Entry 5SB9 (X-ray diffraction, 2.50 A resolution); this record covers chains B and E of the 6 polymer chains in the assembly.

[Chain B]
Molecule: Tubulin beta-2B chain
Source organism: Bos taurus
UniProtKB: Q6B856 (TBB2B_BOVIN); the author numbering skips numbers that UniProt does not, so the offset changes along the chain: 1-42 = UniProt 1-42; 45-360 = UniProt 43-358; 369-455 = UniProt 359-445
Sequence (445 residues; row label = number of the first residue in the row; note: 10 numbers in that range are skipped by the numbering (no residue carries them; nothing is unmodelled there)):
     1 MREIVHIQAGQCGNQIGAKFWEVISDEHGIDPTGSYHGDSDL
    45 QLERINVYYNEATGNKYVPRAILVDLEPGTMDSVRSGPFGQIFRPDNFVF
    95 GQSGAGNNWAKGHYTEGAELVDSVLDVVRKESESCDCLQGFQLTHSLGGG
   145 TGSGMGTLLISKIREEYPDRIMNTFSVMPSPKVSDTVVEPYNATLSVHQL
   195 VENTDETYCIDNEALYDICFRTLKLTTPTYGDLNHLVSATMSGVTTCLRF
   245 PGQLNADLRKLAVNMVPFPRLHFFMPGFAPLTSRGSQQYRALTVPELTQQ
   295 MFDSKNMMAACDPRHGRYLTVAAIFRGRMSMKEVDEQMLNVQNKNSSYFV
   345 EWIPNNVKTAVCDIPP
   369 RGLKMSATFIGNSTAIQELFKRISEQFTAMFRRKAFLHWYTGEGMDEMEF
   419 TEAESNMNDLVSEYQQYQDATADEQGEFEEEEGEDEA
Unresolved in the structure: 1, 279-281, 439-455
Bound ions: Mg2+: Gln11 (together with GDP)
Ligand contacts: GDP (guanosine-5'-diphosphate): Ala9, Gly10, Gln11, Cys12, Gln15, Ile16, Asp69, Ala99, Asn101, Ser140, Gly142, Gly143, Gly144, Thr145, Gly146, Val171, Pro173, Val177, Asp179, Glu183, Asn206, Leu209, Tyr224, Leu227, Asn228
Swiss-Prot annotation at these positions:
  - motif: Met1 to Ile4 (MREI motif)
  - binding site (GTP): Gln11, Glu71, Ser140, Gly144, Thr145, Gly146, Asn206, Asn228
  - binding site (Mg(2+)): Glu71
  - modified residue: Ser40 (Phosphoserine), Thr57 (Phosphothreonine), Lys60 (N6-acetyllysine), Ser174 (Phosphoserine), Thr287 (Phosphothreonine), Thr292 (Phosphothreonine), Arg320 (Omega-N-methylarginine), Glu448 (5-glutamyl polyglutamate)
  - cross-link (Glycyl lysine isopeptide (Lys-Gly)): Lys60 (interchain with G-Cter in ubiquitin), Lys326 (interchain with G-Cter in ubiquitin)
Reported in the primary citation:
  - binding site for the ligand 5IX: Gly100, Asn102, Lys105, Val181

[Chain E]
Molecule: Stathmin-4
Source organism: Rattus norvegicus
UniProtKB: P63043 (STMN4_RAT); residues 5-145 here correspond to UniProt positions 49-189 (UniProt number = residue number + 44)
Sequence (143 residues; row label = number of the first residue in the row):
     3 MADMEVIELNKCTSGQSFEVILKPPSFDGVPEFNASLPRRRDPSLEEIQK
    53 KLEAAEERRKYQEAELLKHLAEKREHEREVIQKAIEENNNFIKMAKEKLA
   103 QKMESNKENREAHLAAMLERLQEKDKHAEEVRKNKELKEEASR
Unresolved in the structure: 3-5, 30-42, 142-145
Construct notes: initiating methionine (3); expression tag (4)
Swiss-Prot annotation at these positions:
  - modified residue: Ser46 (Phosphoserine)

[How chain B and chain E interact]
Residue-residue contacts (25; chain B residue first):
  Tyr108(B) - His78(E)  hydrogen bond
  Tyr108(B) - Glu79(E)
  Tyr108(B) - Val82(E)  hydrophobic
  Tyr108(B) - Ile83(E)
  Leu152(B) - Glu79(E)
  Ser155(B) - Leu72(E)
  Ser155(B) - Arg76(E)  hydrogen bond
  Lys156(B) - Arg76(E)
  Lys156(B) - Glu79(E)  salt bridge
  Arg158(B) - Leu68(E)
  Glu159(B) - Leu69(E)
  Glu159(B) - Leu72(E)
  Glu159(B) - Arg76(E)  salt bridge
  Pro162(B) - Glu65(E)
  Glu196(B) - His71(E)  salt bridge
  Glu196(B) - Lys75(E)  salt bridge
  Thr409(B) - Glu89(E)
  Glu411(B) - Val82(E)
  Glu411(B) - Ala86(E)
  Gly412(B) - Val82(E)
  Gly412(B) - Lys85(E)
  Gly412(B) - Ala86(E)
  Met413(B) - Val82(E)
  Asp414(B) - Lys85(E)  salt bridge
  Glu417(B) - His78(E)  salt bridge
Interface residues without a listed pair, chain B (17 interface residues in all): His107, Thr109, Gly410

[In short]
17 residues of chain B and 14 residues of chain E are in contact; the contacts include 2 hydrogen bonds and 6
salt bridges. Among the polar pairs are Lys156(B)-Glu79(E), Glu159(B)-Arg76(E) and Glu196(B)-His71(E). Ligands
of chain B: GDP. The paper reports a binding site for the ligand 5IX at Gly100(B), Asn102(B) and Lys105(B)
among others.
Chain B is Tubulin beta-2B chain (Bos taurus) and chain E is Stathmin-4 (Rattus norvegicus); the structure,
Tubulin-maytansinoid-4a-complex, was determined by X-ray diffraction, deposited together with 5SB8, 5SBA,
5SBB, 5SBC, 5SBD and 5SBE.
